PDB entry 6HUI | X-ray diffraction, 3.00 A resolution | chains A and B of the 6 polymer chains in the assembly

== Chain A (and B) ==
Molecule: DNA protection during starvation protein
From: Listeria innocua
Notes: EC 1.16.-.-; chain B of this document is another copy of the same molecule, construct and numbering; everything in this record applies to it too
UniProt: P80725 (DPS_LISIN); residues 2-157 here correspond to UniProt positions 1-156 (UniProt number = residue number - 1)
Amino-acid sequence (156 residues; row label = number of the first residue in the row):
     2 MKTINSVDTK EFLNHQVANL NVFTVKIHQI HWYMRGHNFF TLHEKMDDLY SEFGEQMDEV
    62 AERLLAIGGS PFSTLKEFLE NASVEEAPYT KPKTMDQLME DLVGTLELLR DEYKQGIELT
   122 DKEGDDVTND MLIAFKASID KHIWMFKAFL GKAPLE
Unresolved in the structure: 2-7
Bound ions: Zn2+ site 1 near H16 (its only coordinating residue here); Zn2+ site 2: H29 (shared with 1 residue of chain D); Zn2+ site 3: H32 (shared with 1 residue of chain D); Zn2+ site 4: H38 (shared with 1 residue of chain E); Zn2+ site 5: H44 (shared with 1 residue of chain D); Zn2+ site 6: E45, D49; Zn2+ site 7: D59 (shared with 1 residue of chain D); Zn2+ site 8: E63 (shared with 1 residue of chain D); Zn2+ site 9: D97 (shared with 1 residue of chain F); Zn2+ site 10 near E113 (its only coordinating residue here); Zn2+ site 11: E119 (shared with 1 residue of chain C); Zn2+ site 12 near H143 (its only coordinating residue here)
Curated features (UniProtKB/Swiss-Prot):
  - binding site (Fe cation): H32, D59, E63

== Chain A / chain B interface ==
Residue-residue contacts (15):
  E63(A) with K142(B), salt bridge; W145(B)
  R64(A) with D141(B), salt bridge
  L66(A) with W145(B), hydrophobic; P155(B)
  A67(A) with W145(B), hydrophobic; P155(B)
  I68(A) with L156(B)
  G125(A) with K115(B)
  D127(A) with I118(B); I134(B)
  V128(A) with I134(B); A138(B), hydrophobic
  D131(A) with D131(B); I134(B)
Also at the interface, not in a pair above, chain A (10 interface residues in all): G69
Also at the interface, not in a pair above, chain B (11 interface residues in all): K137

== Overview ==
10 residues of chain A and 11 residues of chain B are in contact, with 2 salt bridges. Polar contacts include
E63(A)-K142(B) and R64(A)-D141(B). The Zn2+ site 6 is built by E45(A) and D49(A). Curated annotation (UniProt)
lists 3 Fe cation-binding residues on chain A.
Chain A and chain B are both DNA protection during starvation protein (Listeria innocua); the structure, The
structure of Dps from Listeria innocua soaked with zinc, was determined by X-ray diffraction, deposited
together with 6SEV, 6HVQ, 6HX2 and 6HV1.
